PDB entry 3A5T | X-ray diffraction, 2.80 A resolution | chains A and B of the 4 polymer chains in the assembly

== Chain A (and B) ==
Molecule: Transcription factor MafG
Organism: Mus musculus
Notes: fragment: binding domain, residues 21-123; chain B of this document is another copy of the same molecule, construct and numbering; everything in this record applies to it too
Reference sequence: O54790 (MAFG_MOUSE); numbering as in UniProt (aligned over 21-123)
Amino-acid sequence (107 residues; each row starts with the number of its first residue):
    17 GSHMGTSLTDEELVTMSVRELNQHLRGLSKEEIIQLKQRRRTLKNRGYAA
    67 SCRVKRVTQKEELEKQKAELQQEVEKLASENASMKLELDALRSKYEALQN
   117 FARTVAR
Unresolved in the structure: 17-18, 112-123 (chain B: 17-19, 113-123)
Sequence notes: expression tag (17-20)
Modified residues: Mse-20 (selenomethionine; parent Met); Mse-32 (selenomethionine; parent Met); Mse-100 (selenomethionine; parent Met)
UniProt features mapped onto this chain:
  - region: Lys-53 to Lys-76 (Basic motif), Leu-79 to Leu-93 (Leucine-zipper)
  - modified residue (N6-acetyllysine): Lys-53, Lys-60, Lys-71, Lys-76
From the paper describing this entry:
  - self-association interface (contacts with another copy of this molecule); pairs are residue here / residue on that copy: Lys-76/Gln-75 (water-mediated contact), Lys-83/Gln-82 (hydrogen bond), Asn-97/Asn-97 (hydrogen bond), Leu-86, Val-90
  - binding site for the 15-nt DNA strand: Arg-57, Asn-61, Tyr-64, Ala-65, Arg-69, Lys-71
  - binding site for the 15-nt DNA strand: Arg-56, Arg-57, Thr-58, Asn-61, Arg-62, Ala-65
  - specificity-determining residues: Arg-57, Asn-61
  - contacts within the chain: Asp-26/Arg-55 (salt bridge), Asp-26/Arg-62 (water-mediated contact), Leu-29/Arg-56 (backbone contact), Mse-32/Arg-56 (backbone contact), Arg-57/Asn-61, Gln-54/Thr-58 (hydrogen bond), Arg-57/Tyr-64 (water-mediated contact)

== Chain A / chain B interface ==
Pairs across the interface (26; chain A residue first):
  Arg-72(A) with Arg-72(B)
  Lys-76(A) with Gln-75(B), hydrogen bond
  Leu-79(A) with Lys-76(B); Leu-79(B), hydrophobic; Glu-80(B); Lys-83(B)
  Glu-80(A) with Leu-79(B)
  Gln-82(A) with Lys-83(B), hydrogen bond
  Lys-83(A) with Gln-82(B), hydrogen bond
  Leu-86(A) with Leu-86(B); Gln-87(B); Val-90(B)
  Gln-87(A) with Leu-86(B)
  Glu-89(A) with Val-90(B)
  Val-90(A) with Val-90(B), hydrophobic; Leu-93(B), hydrophobic
  Leu-93(A) with Leu-93(B); Asn-97(B), hydrogen bond (backbone-side chain)
  Glu-96(A) with Asn-97(B), hydrogen bond (backbone-side chain)
  Asn-97(A) with Asn-97(B), hydrogen bond
  Mse-100(A) with Mse-100(B)
  Glu-103(A) with Leu-104(B)
  Leu-107(A) with Leu-104(B), hydrophobic; Leu-107(B); Arg-108(B)
  Arg-108(A) with Leu-107(B)
Interface residues without a listed pair, chain A (19 interface residues in all): Ala-94, Tyr-111
Interface residues without a listed pair, chain B (17 interface residues in all): Ala-94

== In short ==
19 residues of chain A face 17 of chain B across their interface, with 6 hydrogen bonds. Among the polar pairs
are Lys-76(A)/Gln-75(B), Gln-82(A)/Lys-83(B) and Leu-93(A)/Asn-97(B). The paper reports a binding site for the
15-nt DNA strand at Arg-57(A), Asn-61(A) and Tyr-64(A) among others; specificity determinants Arg-57(A) and
Asn-61(A).
Chain A and chain B are both Transcription factor MafG (Mus musculus); the structure, Crystal structure of
MafG-DNA complex, was determined by X-ray diffraction.
